PDB entry 5GAP | electron microscopy, 3.60 A resolution | chains W and A of the 12 polymer chains in the assembly

[Chain W]
Molecule: U6 snRNA
Source organism: Saccharomyces cerevisiae
Sequence (112 nucleotides; numbered 1 to 112; the number before each row is that of its first residue):
     1 GUUCGCGAAGUAACCCUUCGUGGACAUUUGGUCAAUUUGAAACAAUACAG
    51 AGAUGAUCAGCAGUUCCCCUGCAUAAGGAUGAACCGUUUUACAAAGAGAU
   101 UUAUUUCGUUUU
Not modelled in the structure: 1-25, 40-43, 52-54, 89-112

[Chain A]
Name: Pre-mRNA-splicing factor 8
Source organism: Saccharomyces cerevisiae
Reference sequence: P33334 (PRP8_YEAST); residues 1-2413 here = UniProt positions 1-2413
Sequence (2413 residues; each row starts with the number of its first residue):
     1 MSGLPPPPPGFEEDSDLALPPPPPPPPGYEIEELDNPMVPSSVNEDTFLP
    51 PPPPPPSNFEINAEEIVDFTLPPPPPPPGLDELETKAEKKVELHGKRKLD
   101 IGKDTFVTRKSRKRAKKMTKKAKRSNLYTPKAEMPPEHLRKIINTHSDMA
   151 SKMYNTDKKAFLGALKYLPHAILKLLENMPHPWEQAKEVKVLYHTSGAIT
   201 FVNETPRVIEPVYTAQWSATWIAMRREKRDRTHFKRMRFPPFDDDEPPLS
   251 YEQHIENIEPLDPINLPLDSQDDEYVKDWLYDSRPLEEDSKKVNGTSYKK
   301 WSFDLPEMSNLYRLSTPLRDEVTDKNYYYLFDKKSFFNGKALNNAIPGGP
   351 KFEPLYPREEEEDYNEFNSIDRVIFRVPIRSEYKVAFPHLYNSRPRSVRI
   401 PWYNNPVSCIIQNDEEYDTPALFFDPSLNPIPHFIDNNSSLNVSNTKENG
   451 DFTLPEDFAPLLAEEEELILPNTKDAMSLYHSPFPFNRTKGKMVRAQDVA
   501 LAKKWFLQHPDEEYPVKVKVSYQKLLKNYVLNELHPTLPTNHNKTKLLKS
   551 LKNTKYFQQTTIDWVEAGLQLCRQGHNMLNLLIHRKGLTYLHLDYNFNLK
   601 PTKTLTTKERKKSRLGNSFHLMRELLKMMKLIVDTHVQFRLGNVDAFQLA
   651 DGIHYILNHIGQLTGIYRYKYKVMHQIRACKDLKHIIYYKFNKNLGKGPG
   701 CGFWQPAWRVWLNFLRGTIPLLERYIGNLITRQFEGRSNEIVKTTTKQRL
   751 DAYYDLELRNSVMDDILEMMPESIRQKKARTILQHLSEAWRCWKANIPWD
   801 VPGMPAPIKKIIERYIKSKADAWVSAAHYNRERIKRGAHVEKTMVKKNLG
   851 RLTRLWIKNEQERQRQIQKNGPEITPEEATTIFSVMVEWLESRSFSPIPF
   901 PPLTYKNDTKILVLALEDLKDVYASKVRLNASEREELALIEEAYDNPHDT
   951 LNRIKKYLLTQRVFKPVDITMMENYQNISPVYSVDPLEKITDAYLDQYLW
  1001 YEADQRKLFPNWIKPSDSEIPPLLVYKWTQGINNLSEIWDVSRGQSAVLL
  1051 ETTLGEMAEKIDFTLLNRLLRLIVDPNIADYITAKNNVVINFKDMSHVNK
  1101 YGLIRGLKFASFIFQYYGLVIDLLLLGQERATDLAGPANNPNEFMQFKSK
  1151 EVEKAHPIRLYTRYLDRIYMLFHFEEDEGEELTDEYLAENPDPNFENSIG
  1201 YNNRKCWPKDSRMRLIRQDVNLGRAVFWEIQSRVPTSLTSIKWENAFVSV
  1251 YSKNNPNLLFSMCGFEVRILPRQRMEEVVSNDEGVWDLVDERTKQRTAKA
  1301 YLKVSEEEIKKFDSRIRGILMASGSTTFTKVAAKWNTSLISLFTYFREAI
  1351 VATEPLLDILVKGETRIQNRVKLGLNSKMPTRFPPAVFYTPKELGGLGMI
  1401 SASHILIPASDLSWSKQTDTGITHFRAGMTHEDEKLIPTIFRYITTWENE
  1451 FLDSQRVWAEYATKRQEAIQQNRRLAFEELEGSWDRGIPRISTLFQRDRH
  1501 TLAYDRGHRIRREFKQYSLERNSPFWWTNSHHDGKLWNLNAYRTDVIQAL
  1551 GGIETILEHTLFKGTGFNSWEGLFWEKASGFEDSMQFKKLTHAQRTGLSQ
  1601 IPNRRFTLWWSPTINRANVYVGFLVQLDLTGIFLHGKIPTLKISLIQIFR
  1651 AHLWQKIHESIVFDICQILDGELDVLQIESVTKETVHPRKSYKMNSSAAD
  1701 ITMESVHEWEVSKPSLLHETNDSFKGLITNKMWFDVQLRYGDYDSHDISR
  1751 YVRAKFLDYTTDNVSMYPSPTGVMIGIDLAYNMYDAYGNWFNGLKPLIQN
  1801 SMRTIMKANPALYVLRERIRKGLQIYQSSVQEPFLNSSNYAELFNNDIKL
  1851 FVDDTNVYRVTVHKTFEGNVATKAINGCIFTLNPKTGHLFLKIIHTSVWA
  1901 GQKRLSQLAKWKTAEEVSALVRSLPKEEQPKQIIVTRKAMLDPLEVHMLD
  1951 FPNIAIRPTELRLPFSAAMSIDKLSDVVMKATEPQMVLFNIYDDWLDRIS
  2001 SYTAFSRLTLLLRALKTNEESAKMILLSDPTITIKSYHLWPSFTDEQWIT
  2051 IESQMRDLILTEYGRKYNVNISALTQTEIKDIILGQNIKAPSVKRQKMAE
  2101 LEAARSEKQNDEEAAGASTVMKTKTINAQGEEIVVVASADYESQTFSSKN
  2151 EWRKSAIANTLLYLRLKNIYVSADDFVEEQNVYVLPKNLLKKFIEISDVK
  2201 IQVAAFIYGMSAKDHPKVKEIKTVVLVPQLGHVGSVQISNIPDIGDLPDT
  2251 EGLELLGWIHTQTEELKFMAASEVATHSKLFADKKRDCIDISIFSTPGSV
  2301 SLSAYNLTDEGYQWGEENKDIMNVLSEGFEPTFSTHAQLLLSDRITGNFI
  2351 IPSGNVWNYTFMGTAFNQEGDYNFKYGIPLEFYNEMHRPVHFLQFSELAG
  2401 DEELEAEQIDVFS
Not modelled in the structure: 1-750, 1428-1432, 2105-2413
Swiss-Prot annotation at these positions:
  - region: Met-1585 to Leu-1598 (Important for branch point selection)
  - mutagenesis: His-1658 (H1658S: No effect on viability), Glu-1684 (E1684Q: No effect on viability), His-1687 (H1687S: No effect on viability), Asp-1700 (D1700N: No effect on viability), Asp-1735 (D1735N: No effect on viability), Asp-1853 (D1853A: Alters protein folding. Severely impaired growth. Strongly reduced growth at 35 degrees Celsius; when associated with A-1854; D1853N: Reduced growth at 30 degrees Celsius ...), Asp-1854 (D1854A: Reduced growth at 30 degrees Celsius. Strongly reduced growth at 16 degrees Celsius. Strongly reduced growth at 35 degrees Celsius; when associated with A-1853 ...), Thr-1855 (T1855A: Reduced growth at 30 degrees Celsius. Strongly reduced growth at 16 degrees Celsius), Thr-1936 (T1936A: Reduced growth at 30 degrees Celsius. Strongly reduced growth at 16 degrees Celsius), Arg-1937 (R1937K: Severely impaired growth. Reduced growth at 30 degrees Celsius. Strongly reduced growth at 16 degrees Celsius)
From the paper describing this entry:
  - conformationally variable residues (order/disorder transition): Met-1585 to Leu-1598
  - mutagenesis - Y403A, Y403F: unchanged growth

[Interface between chain W and chain A]
Pairs across the interface (25):
  U29(W) / Lys-1378(A)  salt bridge to the phosphate
  G30(W) / Ser-1377(A)  base contact
  G30(W) / Lys-1378(A)  salt bridge to the phosphate
  G31(W) / Ser-1377(A)  hydrogen bond to the phosphate
  G31(W) / Lys-1378(A)  hydrogen bond to the base
  G31(W) / Val-1621(A)  base contact
  G31(W) / Gly-1622(A)  base contact
  G31(W) / Phe-1623(A)  hydrogen bond to the base
  G31(W) / Val-1625(A)  base contact
  G31(W) / Gly-1636(A)  base contact
  G31(W) / Lys-1637(A)  sugar contact
  U32(W) / Lys-1637(A)  phosphate contact
  C33(W) / Asp-1628(A)  base contact
  C48(W) / Asp-1628(A)  base contact
  C48(W) / Leu-1629(A)  base contact
  C48(W) / Ala-1651(A)  phosphate contact
  C48(W) / His-1652(A)  salt bridge to the phosphate
  A49(W) / Asp-1628(A)  base contact
  A49(W) / Lys-1642(A)  base contact
  A49(W) / Ile-1646(A)  base contact
  A49(W) / Phe-1649(A)  phosphate contact
  A49(W) / Arg-1650(A)  phosphate contact
  A49(W) / Ala-1651(A)  hydrogen bond to the phosphate
  G50(W) / Gln-1647(A)  hydrogen bond to the phosphate
  C58(W) / Ser-1838(A)  hydrogen bond to the sugar
Also at the interface, not in a pair above, chain A (22 interface residues in all): Met-1379, His-1635, Ile-1643, Tyr-1692

[Summary]
The interface between chain W and chain A involves 9 residues on one side and 22 on the other, with 6 hydrogen
bonds and 3 salt bridges. Polar contacts include G31(W)/Lys-1378(A), G31(W)/Phe-1623(A) and
C58(W)/Ser-1838(A). From the paper: Y403A and Y403F of chain A leave growth unchanged; conformational
variability at Met-1585(A).
Chain W is U6 snRNA and chain A is Pre-mRNA-splicing factor 8, both from Saccharomyces cerevisiae; the
structure, Body region of the U4/U6.U5 tri-snRNP, was determined by electron microscopy together with 5GAM,
5GAN and 5GAO from the same study.
